PDB entry 5J2U | X-ray diffraction, 2.50 A resolution | chains A and E of the 8 polymer chains in the assembly

== Chain A ==
Molecule: Tubulin alpha-1B chain
Organism: Bos taurus
Reference sequence: P81947 (TBA1B_BOVIN); numbering as in UniProt (aligned over 1-451)
Amino-acid sequence (451 residues; numbered 1 to 451; the number before each row is that of its first residue):
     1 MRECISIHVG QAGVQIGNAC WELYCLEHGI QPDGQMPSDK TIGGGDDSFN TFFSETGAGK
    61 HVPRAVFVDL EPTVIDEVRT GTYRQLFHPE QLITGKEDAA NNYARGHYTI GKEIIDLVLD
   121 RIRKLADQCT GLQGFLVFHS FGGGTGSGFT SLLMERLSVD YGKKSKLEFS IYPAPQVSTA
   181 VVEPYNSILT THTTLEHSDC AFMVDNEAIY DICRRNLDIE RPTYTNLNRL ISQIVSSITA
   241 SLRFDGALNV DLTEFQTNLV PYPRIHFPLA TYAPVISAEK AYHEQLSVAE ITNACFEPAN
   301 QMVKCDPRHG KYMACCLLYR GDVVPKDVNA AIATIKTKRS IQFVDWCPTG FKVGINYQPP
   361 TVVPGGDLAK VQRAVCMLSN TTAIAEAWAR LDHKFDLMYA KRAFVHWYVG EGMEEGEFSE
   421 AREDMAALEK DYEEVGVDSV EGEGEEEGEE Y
Unresolved in the structure: 440-451

== Chain E ==
Molecule: Stathmin-4
Organism: Rattus norvegicus
Reference sequence: P63043 (STMN4_RAT); residues 5-145 here correspond to UniProt positions 49-189 (UniProt number = residue number + 44)
Amino-acid sequence (143 residues; each row starts with the number of its first residue):
     3 MADMEVIELN KCTSGQSFEV ILKPPSFDGV PEFNASLPRR RDPSLEEIQK KLEAAEERRK
    63 YQEAELLKHL AEKREHEREV IQKAIEENNN FIKMAKEKLA QKMESNKENR EAHLAAMLER
   123 LQEKDKHAEE VRKNKELKEE ASR
Unresolved in the structure: 3-5, 29-43, 144-145
Differences from the reference sequence: initiating methionine (3); expression tag (4)
UniProt features mapped onto this chain:
  - modified residue: Ser-46 (Phosphoserine)

== Interface between chain A and chain E ==
Residue-residue contacts (57):
  His-107(A) / Leu-54(E)
  Tyr-108(A) / Ala-57(E)  hydrophobic
  Thr-109(A) / Arg-61(E)  hydrogen bond
  Lys-112(A) / Glu-55(E)
  Lys-112(A) / Glu-58(E)  salt bridge
  Leu-152(A) / Leu-54(E)  hydrophobic
  Glu-155(A) / Ile-50(E)
  Arg-156(A) / Leu-47(E)
  Val-159(A) / Pro-45(E)
  Val-159(A) / Leu-47(E)  hydrophobic
  His-197(A) / Asp-44(E)
  Phe-244(A) / Ser-16(E)
  Asp-245(A) / Cys-14(E)  hydrogen bond
  Asp-245(A) / Ser-16(E)  hydrogen bond (backbone-side chain)
  Ala-247(A) / Asn-12(E)
  Ala-247(A) / Ser-19(E)
  Leu-248(A) / Ser-19(E)
  Pro-325(A) / Gln-18(E)
  Pro-325(A) / Phe-20(E)  hydrophobic
  Asn-329(A) / Phe-20(E)
  Asn-329(A) / Val-22(E)
  Ala-333(A) / Met-6(E)  hydrophobic
  Lys-336(A) / Leu-24(E)
  Asp-345(A) / Pro-27(E)
  Asp-345(A) / Ser-28(E)  hydrogen bond (backbone-backbone)
  Trp-346(A) / Pro-27(E)
  Cys-347(A) / Pro-27(E)
  Pro-348(A) / Lys-25(E)
  Pro-348(A) / Pro-27(E)
  Thr-349(A) / Leu-24(E)  hydrogen bond (backbone-backbone)
  Thr-349(A) / Lys-25(E)  hydrogen bond (backbone-backbone)
  Gly-350(A) / Val-22(E)
  Phe-351(A) / Glu-21(E)
  Phe-351(A) / Val-22(E)  hydrogen bond (backbone-backbone)
  Phe-351(A) / Leu-24(E)  hydrophobic
  Lys-352(A) / Phe-20(E)
  Lys-352(A) / Glu-21(E)  salt bridge
  Val-353(A) / Ser-19(E)
  Val-353(A) / Phe-20(E)  hydrogen bond (backbone-backbone)
  Gly-354(A) / Gln-18(E)
  Gly-354(A) / Ser-19(E)
  Ile-355(A) / Gly-17(E)
  Ile-355(A) / Gln-18(E)  hydrogen bond (backbone-backbone)
  Asn-356(A) / Ser-16(E)
  Tyr-357(A) / Cys-14(E)
  Tyr-357(A) / Thr-15(E)
  Tyr-357(A) / Ser-16(E)  hydrogen bond (backbone-backbone)
  Tyr-357(A) / Gly-17(E)
  Tyr-357(A) / Gln-18(E)  hydrogen bond
  Val-409(A) / Gln-64(E)
  Gly-410(A) / Arg-61(E)
  Gly-410(A) / Gln-64(E)
  Glu-411(A) / Arg-61(E)  hydrogen bond (backbone-side chain)
  Gly-412(A) / Ala-57(E)
  Gly-412(A) / Arg-60(E)  hydrogen bond (backbone-side chain)
  Gly-412(A) / Arg-61(E)
  Glu-414(A) / Arg-60(E)  salt bridge
Interface residues without a listed pair, chain A (40 interface residues in all): Glu-113, Ser-158, Val-328, Ile-332, Met-413
Interface residues without a listed pair, chain E (31 interface residues in all): Val-8, Ile-23, Pro-26, Ser-46, Lys-53

== Summary ==
The interface between chain A and chain E involves 40 residues on one side and 31 on the other, with 13
hydrogen bonds and 3 salt bridges. Among the polar pairs are Lys-112(A)/Glu-58(E), Lys-352(A)/Glu-21(E) and
Glu-414(A)/Arg-60(E).
Chain A is Tubulin alpha-1B chain (Bos taurus) and chain E is Stathmin-4 (Rattus norvegicus); the structure,
Tubulin-MMAF complex, was determined by X-ray diffraction together with 5IYZ and 5J2T from the same study.
